PDB entry 5HK3 | X-ray diffraction, 1.56 A resolution | chains B and C of the 3 polymer chains in the assembly

== Chain B ==
Protein: Endoribonuclease MazF6
Organism: Mycobacterium tuberculosis (strain ATCC 25618 / H37Rv)
Notes: EC 3.1.27.-
Reference sequence: P9WII3 (MAZF6_MYCTU); residues 1-114 here = UniProt positions 1-114
Sequence (114 residues; each row starts with the number of its first residue):
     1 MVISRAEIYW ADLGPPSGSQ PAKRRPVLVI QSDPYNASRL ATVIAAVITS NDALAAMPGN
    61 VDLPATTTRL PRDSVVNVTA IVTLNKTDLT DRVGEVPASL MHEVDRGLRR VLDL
Disordered / not traced: 1, 14-23
Sequence notes: engineered mutation Asp52 (Thr in P9WII3), Asp62 (Phe in P9WII3)

== Chain C ==
Molecule: 11-nt DNA strand
Organism: Mycobacterium tuberculosis
Sequence (11 nucleotides; row label = number of the first residue in the row; numbers below 1 keep their minus sign (DA-1 is residue -1)):
    -1 AGUCUCCUUU C
Disordered / not traced: -1 to 1, 7-9

== Chain B / chain C interface ==
Contacting residue pairs - 20 pairs, chain B then chain C:
  Trp10(B) - DC2(C)  stacking on the base
  Trp10(B) - DU3(C)  sugar contact
  Arg24(B) - DC2(C)  hydrogen bond to the base
  Arg24(B) - DU3(C)  sugar contact
  Arg25(B) - DU3(C)  hydrogen bond to the phosphate
  Arg25(B) - DC4(C)  salt bridge to the phosphate
  Pro26(B) - DU3(C)  sugar contact
  Ile48(B) - DU3(C)  base contact
  Thr49(B) - DU3(C)  base contact
  Thr49(B) - DC4(C)  sugar contact
  Ser50(B) - DU3(C)  hydrogen bond to the base
  Ser50(B) - DC4(C)  hydrogen bond to the sugar
  Asn51(B) - DC4(C)  phosphate contact
  Asn51(B) - DC5(C)  phosphate contact
  Leu70(B) - DU3(C)  base contact
  Pro71(B) - DU3(C)  base contact
  Arg72(B) - DU3(C)  hydrogen bond to the base
  Arg72(B) - DC4(C)  base contact
  Ser74(B) - DU3(C)  hydrogen bond to the base
  Asp91(B) - DC2(C)  hydrogen bond to the base

== In short ==
13 residues of chain B face 4 of chain C across their interface, with 7 hydrogen bonds, 1 salt bridge and 1
aromatic stacking contact. Polar contacts include Arg24(B)-DC2(C), Ser50(B)-DU3(C) and Arg72(B)-DU3(C).
Here chain B is Endoribonuclease MazF6 (Mycobacterium tuberculosis (strain ATCC 25618 / H37Rv)) and chain C is
an 11-nt DNA strand (Mycobacterium tuberculosis). Entry 5HK3 (Crystal structure of M. tuberculosis MazF-mt3
T52D-F62D mutant in complex with DNA) was determined by X-ray diffraction.
